PDB entry 7TYY | electron microscopy, 3.00 A resolution | chains A and B of the 7 polymer chains in the assembly

== Chain A ==
Name: Guanine nucleotide-binding protein G(s) subunit alpha isoforms short
Organism: Homo sapiens
UniProtKB: P63092 (GNAS2_HUMAN); residue numbers follow UniProt; this construct covers 1-394
Chain sequence (394 residues; numbered 1 to 394; the number before each row is that of its first residue):
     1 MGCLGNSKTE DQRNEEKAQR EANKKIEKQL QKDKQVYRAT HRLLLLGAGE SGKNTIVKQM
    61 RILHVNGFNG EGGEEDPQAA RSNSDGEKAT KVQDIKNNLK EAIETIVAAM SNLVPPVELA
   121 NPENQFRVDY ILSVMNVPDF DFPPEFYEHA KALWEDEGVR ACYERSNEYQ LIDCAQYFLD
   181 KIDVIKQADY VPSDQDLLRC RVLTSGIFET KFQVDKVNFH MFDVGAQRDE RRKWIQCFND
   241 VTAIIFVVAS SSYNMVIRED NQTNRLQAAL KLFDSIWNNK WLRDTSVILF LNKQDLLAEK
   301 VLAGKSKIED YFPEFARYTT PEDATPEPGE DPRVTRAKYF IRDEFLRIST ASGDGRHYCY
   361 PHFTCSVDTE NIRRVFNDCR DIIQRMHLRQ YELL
Not modelled in the structure: 1-10, 59-203, 252-261
Sequence notes: conflict Asn54 (Ser in P63092), Ala226 (Gly in P63092), Ala268 (Glu in P63092), Lys271 (Asn in P63092), Asp274 (Lys in P63092), Lys280 (Arg in P63092), Asp284 (Thr in P63092), Thr285 (Ile in P63092); engineered mutation Ser366 (Ala in P63092)

== Chain B ==
Name: Guanine nucleotide-binding protein G(I)/G(S)/G(T) subunit beta-1
Organism: Homo sapiens
UniProtKB: P62873 (GBB1_HUMAN); residue numbers follow UniProt; this construct covers 2-340
Chain sequence (350 residues; row label = number of the first residue in the row; numbers below 1 keep their minus sign (Met-9 is residue -9)):
    -9 MHHHHHHGSS GSELDQLRQE AEQLKNQIRD ARKACADATL SQITNNIDPV GRIQMRTRRT
    51 LRGHLAKIYA MHWGTDSRLL VSASQDGKLI IWDSYTTNKV HAIPLRSSWV MTCAYAPSGN
   111 YVACGGLDNI CSIYNLKTRE GNVRVSRELA GHTGYLSCCR FLDDNQIVTS SGDTTCALWD
   171 IETGQQTTTF TGHTGDVMSL SLAPDTRLFV SGACDASAKL WDVREGMCRQ TFTGHESDIN
   231 AICFFPNGNA FATGSDDATC RLFDLRADQE LMTYSHDNII CGITSVSFSK SGRLLLAGYD
   291 DFNCNVWDAL KADRAGVLAG HDNRVSCLGV TDDGMAVATG SWDSFLKIWN
Not modelled in the structure: -9 to 1, 340
Sequence notes: expression tag (-9 to 1)
Swiss-Prot annotation at these positions:
  - modified residue: Ser2 (N-acetylserine), His266 (Phosphohistidine)
  - natural variant: Leu30 (L30F: In MRD42; uncertain significance), Arg52 (R52G: In MRD42), Gly64 (G64V: In MRD42), Asp76 (D76E: In MRD42; D76G: In MRD42), Gly77 (G77S: In MRD42), Lys78 (K78R: In MRD42), Ile80 (I80N: In MRD42; I80T: In MRD42), His91 (H91R: In MRD42; uncertain significance), Ala92 (A92T: In MRD42), Pro94 (P94S: In MRD42), Leu95 (L95P: In MRD42), Arg96 (R96L: In MRD42), 5 further natural variant entries in UniProt

== Interface between chain A and chain B ==
Residue-residue contacts (71; chain A residue first):
  Glu16(A) with Thr86(B); Asn88(B), hydrogen bond
  Gln19(A) with Asp83(B), hydrogen bond; Thr86(B), hydrogen bond; Asn88(B), hydrogen bond
  Arg20(A) with Asn88(B)
  Asn23(A) with Asn88(B); Lys89(B), hydrogen bond (side chain-backbone)
  Ile26(A) with Lys89(B); Ala92(B), hydrophobic
  Glu27(A) with Lys89(B), salt bridge
  Leu30(A) with Gly53(B); Lys78(B); Ile80(B), hydrophobic; Lys89(B)
  Asp33(A) with Leu55(B); Lys78(B), salt bridge
  Lys34(A) with Leu55(B)
  Tyr37(A) with Leu55(B), hydrophobic; Ala56(B); Asp76(B)
  Arg38(A) with Leu55(B)
  Gly206(A) with Leu117(B); Asp118(B); Asn119(B)
  Ile207(A) with Ser97(B); Trp99(B); Leu117(B)
  Glu209(A) with Arg96(B); Ser97(B); Ser98(B)
  Phe222(A) with Trp99(B)
  Ala226(A) with Asn119(B); Thr143(B)
  Gln227(A) with Leu117(B), hydrogen bond (side chain-backbone); Asn119(B), hydrogen bond; Tyr145(B), hydrogen bond (side chain-backbone)
  Arg228(A) with Gly162(B), hydrogen bond (side chain-backbone); Asp163(B); Thr164(B); Asp186(B), salt bridge
  Glu230(A) with Asp186(B)
  Arg232(A) with Cys204(B); Asp228(B), salt bridge
  Lys233(A) with Tyr59(B); Tyr145(B); Met188(B); Cys204(B); Asn230(B), hydrogen bond; Asp246(B), salt bridge
  Trp234(A) with Leu117(B), hydrophobic; Tyr145(B)
  Gln236(A) with Lys57(B); Tyr59(B); Arg314(B), hydrogen bond; Trp332(B)
  Cys237(A) with Lys57(B), hydrogen bond (backbone-side chain); Tyr59(B), hydrogen bond; Gln75(B); Trp99(B); Met101(B), hydrophobic
  Phe238(A) with Trp99(B); Leu117(B), hydrophobic
  Asn239(A) with Lys57(B); Trp332(B)
  Asp240(A) with Lys57(B), salt bridge
  Val241(A) with Trp99(B), hydrophobic
  Lys280(A) with Asp290(B), salt bridge
  Trp281(A) with Asp290(B); Arg314(B); Trp332(B), hydrophobic
Interface residues without a listed pair, chain A (32 interface residues in all): Ala22, Arg42
Interface residues without a listed pair, chain B (42 interface residues in all): Thr87, His91, Gly144, Gly185, Cys271, Phe292

== Summary ==
32 residues of chain A and 42 residues of chain B are in contact, with 13 hydrogen bonds and 7 salt bridges.
Among the polar pairs are Glu27(A)-Lys89(B), Asp33(A)-Lys78(B) and Arg228(A)-Asp186(B).
Here chain A is Guanine nucleotide-binding protein G(s) subunit alpha isoforms short and chain B is Guanine
nucleotide-binding protein G(I)/G(S)/G(T) subunit beta-1, both from Homo sapiens. Entry 7TYY (Human Amylin2
Receptor in complex with Gs and salmon calcitonin peptide) was determined by electron microscopy together with
7TYF, 7TYH, 7TYI, 7TYL, 7TYN, 7TYO and 3 further entries from the same study.
